7K63 - chains A and J of the 13 polymer chains in the assembly; structure by electron microscopy, 3.03 A resolution.

# Chain A
Name: Histone H3.1
From: Homo sapiens
Reference sequence: P68431 (H31_HUMAN); residues 0-135 here correspond to UniProt positions 1-136 (UniProt number = residue number + 1)
Amino-acid sequence (136 residues; each row starts with the number of its first residue; numbering starts at 0):
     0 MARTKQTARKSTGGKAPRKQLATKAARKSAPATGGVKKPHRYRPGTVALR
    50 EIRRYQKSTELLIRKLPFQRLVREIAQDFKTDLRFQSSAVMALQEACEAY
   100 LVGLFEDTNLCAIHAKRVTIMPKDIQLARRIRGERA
Unresolved in the structure: 0-36, 134-135

# Chain J
Molecule: 197-nt DNA strand
From: Homo sapiens
Sequence (197 nucleotides; each row starts with the number of its first residue):
     1 GGGGTGGTCGCTGTTCAATACATGCACAGGATGTATATATCTGACACGTG
    51 CCTGGAGACTAGGGAGTAATCCCCTTGGCGGTTAAAACGCGGGGGACAGC
   101 GCGTACGTGCGTTTAAGCGGTGCTAGAGCTGTCTACGACCAATTGAGCGG
   151 CCTCGGCACCGGGATTCTCCAGGGCGGCCGCGTATAGGGTCCAGCCC

# Interface between chain A and chain J
Pairs across the interface (30):
  Lys37(A) - DC170(J)  sugar contact
  Lys37(A) - DA171(J)  salt bridge to the phosphate
  His39(A) - DC169(J)  sugar contact
  Arg40(A) - DG91(J)  base contact
  Arg40(A) - DC169(J)  sugar contact
  Tyr41(A) - DT168(J)  phosphate contact
  Tyr41(A) - DC169(J)  sugar contact
  Arg42(A) - DG93(J)  sugar contact
  Arg42(A) - DG94(J)  salt bridge to the phosphate
  Arg42(A) - DC169(J)  hydrogen bond to the phosphate
  Arg42(A) - DC170(J)  salt bridge to the phosphate
  Pro43(A) - DG94(J)  phosphate contact
  Thr45(A) - DT168(J)  phosphate contact
  Thr45(A) - DC169(J)  hydrogen bond to the phosphate
  Arg63(A) - DA86(J)  salt bridge to the phosphate
  Arg72(A) - DT76(J)  salt bridge to the phosphate
  Arg83(A) - DT75(J)  sugar contact
  Arg83(A) - DT76(J)  hydrogen bond to the sugar
  Phe84(A) - DT75(J)  phosphate contact
  Phe84(A) - DT76(J)  hydrogen bond to the phosphate
  Gln85(A) - DT75(J)  phosphate contact
  Ser86(A) - DT75(J)  hydrogen bond to the phosphate
  Arg116(A) - DA96(J)  phosphate contact
  Arg116(A) - DC97(J)  salt bridge to the phosphate
  Val117(A) - DG95(J)  sugar contact
  Val117(A) - DA96(J)  hydrogen bond to the phosphate
  Thr118(A) - DG95(J)  phosphate contact
  Thr118(A) - DA96(J)  hydrogen bond to the phosphate
  Met120(A) - DA96(J)  phosphate contact
  Met120(A) - DC97(J)  phosphate contact
Other interface residues (no listed pair), chain A (20 interface residues in all): Leu82, Lys115, Lys122
Other interface residues (no listed pair), chain J (14 interface residues in all): DA85

# Overview
20 residues of chain A face 14 of chain J across their interface; the contacts include 7 hydrogen bonds and 6
salt bridges. Among the polar pairs are Arg83(A)-DT76(J), Arg42(A)-DC169(J) and Thr45(A)-DC169(J).
Here chain A is Histone H3.1 and chain J is a 197-nt DNA strand, both from Homo sapiens. Entry 7K63 (Cryo-EM
structure of a chromatosome containing chimeric linker histone gH1.10-ncH1.4) was determined by electron
microscopy together with 7K5X, 7K5Y, 7K60 and 7K61 from the same study.
